PDB entry 8RS9 | electron microscopy, 3.40 A resolution | chains A and F of the 6 polymer chains in the assembly

== Chain A (and F) ==
Name: Transitional endoplasmic reticulum ATPase
From: Homo sapiens
Notes: EC 3.6.4.6; chain F of this document is another copy of the same molecule, construct and numbering; everything in this record applies to it too
UniProt: P55072 (TERA_HUMAN); residue numbers follow UniProt; this construct covers 1-806
Sequence (806 residues; each row starts with the number of its first residue):
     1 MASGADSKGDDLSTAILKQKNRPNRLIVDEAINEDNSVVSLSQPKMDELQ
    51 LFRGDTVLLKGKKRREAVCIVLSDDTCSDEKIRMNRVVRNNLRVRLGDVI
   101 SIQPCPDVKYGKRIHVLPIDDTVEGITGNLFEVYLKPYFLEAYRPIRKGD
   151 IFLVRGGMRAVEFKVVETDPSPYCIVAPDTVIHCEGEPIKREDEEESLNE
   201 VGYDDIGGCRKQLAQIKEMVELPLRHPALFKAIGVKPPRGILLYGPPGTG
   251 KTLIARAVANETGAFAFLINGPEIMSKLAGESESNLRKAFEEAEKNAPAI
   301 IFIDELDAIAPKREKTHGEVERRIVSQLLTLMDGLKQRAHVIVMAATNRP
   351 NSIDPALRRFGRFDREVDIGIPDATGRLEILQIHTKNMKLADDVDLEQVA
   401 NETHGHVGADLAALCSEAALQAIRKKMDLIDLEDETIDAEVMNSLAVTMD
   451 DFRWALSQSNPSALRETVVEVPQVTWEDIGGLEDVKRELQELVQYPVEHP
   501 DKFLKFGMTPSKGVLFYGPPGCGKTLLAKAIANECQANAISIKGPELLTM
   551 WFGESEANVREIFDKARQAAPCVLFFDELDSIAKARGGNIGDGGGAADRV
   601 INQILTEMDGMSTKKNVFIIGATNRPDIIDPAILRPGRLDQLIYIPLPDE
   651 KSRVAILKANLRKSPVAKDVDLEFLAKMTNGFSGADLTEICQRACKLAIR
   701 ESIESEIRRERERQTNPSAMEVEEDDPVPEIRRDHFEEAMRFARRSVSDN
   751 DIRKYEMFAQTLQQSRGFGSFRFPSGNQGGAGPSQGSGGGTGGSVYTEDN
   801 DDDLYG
Not modelled in the structure: 1-20, 764-806
Sequence notes: engineered mutation Ala-266 (Phe in P55072), Ala-539 (Phe in P55072)
What the authors report for this chain:
  - mutagenesis - F266A/F539A (4-fold), F266A (2-fold), F539A (4-fold): decreased catalytic activity
  - mutagenesis - F266A/F539A (55 +/- 20nM), F266A (55 +/- 20nM): unchanged binding to UN
  - conformationally variable residues (loop rearrangement): Pro-545 to Asn-558
  - mutagenesis - F539A (3-fold): increased binding to UN
  - mutagenesis - F266A: increased catalytic activity on UN

== Interface between chain A and chain F ==
Pairs across the interface - 78 pairs, chain A then chain F:
  Glu-218(A) / Arg-424(F)  salt bridge
  His-226(A) / Asp-431(F)
  His-226(A) / Leu-432(F)
  Leu-229(A) / Asp-431(F)
  Leu-229(A) / Asp-438(F)
  Phe-230(A) / Leu-420(F)  hydrophobic
  Ile-233(A) / Ala-419(F)  hydrophobic
  Ile-233(A) / Ile-423(F)  hydrophobic
  Val-235(A) / Ser-416(F)
  Val-235(A) / Leu-420(F)  hydrophobic
  Lys-236(A) / Ala-412(F)
  Lys-236(A) / Ser-416(F)  hydrogen bond (backbone-side chain)
  Arg-313(A) / Lys-315(F)
  Arg-322(A) / His-317(F)
  Arg-322(A) / Glu-321(F)  salt bridge
  Arg-323(A) / Met-275(F)
  Arg-323(A) / Ser-276(F)
  Arg-323(A) / Leu-278(F)
  Ser-326(A) / Pro-272(F)
  Ser-326(A) / Met-275(F)
  Ser-326(A) / Ser-276(F)
  Gln-327(A) / Ser-276(F)
  Arg-359(A) / Pro-247(F)
  Arg-359(A) / Glu-305(F)  salt bridge
  Phe-360(A) / Ala-409(F)  hydrophobic
  Phe-360(A) / Asp-410(F)
  Phe-360(A) / Ser-462(F)
  Arg-362(A) / Glu-305(F)  salt bridge
  Arg-365(A) / Glu-417(F)  salt bridge
  Glu-491(A) / Arg-700(F)  salt bridge
  Tyr-495(A) / Ile-703(F)  hydrophobic
  His-499(A) / Ile-703(F)
  Lys-502(A) / Ile-699(F)
  Lys-502(A) / Ser-702(F)  hydrogen bond
  Lys-502(A) / Ile-703(F)
  Phe-503(A) / Ile-699(F)
  Leu-504(A) / Arg-453(F)
  Lys-505(A) / Pro-665(F)
  Lys-505(A) / Pro-729(F)
  Phe-506(A) / Ser-664(F)  hydrogen bond (backbone-side chain)
  Phe-506(A) / Cys-695(F)  hydrophobic
  Phe-506(A) / Ile-699(F)  hydrophobic
  Phe-506(A) / Val-728(F)
  Phe-506(A) / Pro-729(F)
  Phe-506(A) / Glu-730(F)
  Gly-507(A) / Lys-663(F)
  Met-508(A) / Gln-692(F)  hydrogen bond
  Met-508(A) / Cys-695(F)  hydrophobic
  Met-508(A) / Lys-696(F)
  Thr-509(A) / Gln-692(F)  hydrogen bond
  Arg-560(A) / Arg-465(F)
  Arg-567(A) / Asn-460(F)
  Gly-593(A) / Gly-587(F)
  Gly-593(A) / Asp-592(F)
  Gly-594(A) / Ala-585(F)
  Gly-594(A) / Gly-587(F)
  Gly-595(A) / Lys-584(F)
  Gly-595(A) / Ala-585(F)  hydrogen bond (backbone-backbone)
  Gly-595(A) / Gly-587(F)
  Asp-598(A) / Phe-552(F)
  Arg-599(A) / Phe-552(F)
  Asn-602(A) / Leu-548(F)
  Asn-602(A) / Phe-552(F)
  Thr-606(A) / Arg-465(F)
  Thr-606(A) / Pro-545(F)
  Glu-607(A) / Arg-465(F)  salt bridge
  Lys-614(A) / Glu-402(F)  salt bridge
  Lys-615(A) / Ser-457(F)  hydrogen bond (side chain-backbone)
  Lys-615(A) / Gln-458(F)
  Lys-615(A) / Ser-459(F)  hydrogen bond (side chain-backbone)
  Lys-615(A) / Asn-460(F)  hydrogen bond
  Arg-635(A) / Glu-578(F)  salt bridge
  Asp-640(A) / Glu-689(F)
  Thr-761(A) / Arg-744(F)  hydrogen bond (backbone-side chain)
  Leu-762(A) / Arg-744(F)
  Gln-763(A) / Phe-742(F)
  Gln-763(A) / Ala-743(F)  hydrogen bond (backbone-backbone)
  Gln-763(A) / Arg-744(F)  hydrogen bond
Also at the interface, not in a pair above, chain A (47 interface residues in all): Leu-329, Thr-330, Ala-597
Also at the interface, not in a pair above, chain F (66 interface residues in all): Glu-273, Lys-277, Val-407, Met-442, Leu-456, Arg-586, Gly-591, Ala-698, Glu-704, Ile-731, Arg-741, Arg-745

== In short ==
Chain A and chain F form an interface of 47 and 66 residues respectively, with 12 hydrogen bonds and 9 salt
bridges. Among the polar pairs are Glu-218(A)/Arg-424(F), Arg-322(A)/Glu-321(F) and Arg-359(A)/Glu-305(F). The
paper reports that F266A/F539A, F266A and F539A of chain A reduce catalytic activity; conformational
variability at Pro-545(A).
Both chains are Transitional endoplasmic reticulum ATPase (Homo sapiens). Entry 8RS9 (p97 (VCP) double mutant
- F266A F539A) was determined by electron microscopy together with 8PQX, 8R0E, 8RSB and 8RSC from the same
study.
